3J0C - chains A and G of the 12 polymer chains in the assembly; structure by electron microscopy, 4.80 A resolution (low resolution: residue-level contacts below are approximate; hydrogen-bond / salt-bridge calls are withheld).

== Chain A (and G) ==
Name: E1 envelope glycoprotein
Source organism: Venezuelan equine encephalitis virus
Notes: fragment: full length; chain G of this document is another copy of the same molecule, construct and numbering; everything in this record applies to it too
UniProtKB: P05674 (POLS_EEVV8); residues 1-442 here correspond to UniProt positions 813-1254 (UniProt number = residue number + 812)
Sequence (442 residues; row label = number of the first residue in the row):
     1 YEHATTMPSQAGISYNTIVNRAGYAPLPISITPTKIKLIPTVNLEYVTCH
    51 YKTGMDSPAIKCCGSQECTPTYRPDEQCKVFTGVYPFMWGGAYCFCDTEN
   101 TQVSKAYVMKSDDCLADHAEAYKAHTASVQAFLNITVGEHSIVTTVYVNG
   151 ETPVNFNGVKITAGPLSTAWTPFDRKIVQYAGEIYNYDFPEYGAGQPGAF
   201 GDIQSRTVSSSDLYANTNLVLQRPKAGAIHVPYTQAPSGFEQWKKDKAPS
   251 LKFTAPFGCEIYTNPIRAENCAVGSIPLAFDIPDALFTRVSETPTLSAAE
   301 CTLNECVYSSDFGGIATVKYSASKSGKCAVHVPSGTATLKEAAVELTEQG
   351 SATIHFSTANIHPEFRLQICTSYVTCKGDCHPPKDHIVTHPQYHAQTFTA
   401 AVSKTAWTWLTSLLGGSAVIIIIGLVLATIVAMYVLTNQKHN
Cystine bridges: Cys49-Cys114, Cys62-Cys94, Cys63-Cys96, Cys301-Cys376, Cys306-Cys380, Cys328-Cys370
UniProt features mapped onto this chain:
  - region: Val84 to Thr101 (E1 fusion peptide loop)
  - glycosylation: Asn134 (N-linked (GlcNAc...) asparagine)
What the authors report for this chain:
  - post-translational modification sites: Asn134

== Chain A / chain G interface ==
Residue-residue contacts - 9 pairs, chain A then chain G:
  Arg21(A) with Lys384(G)
  Ala22(A) with His381(G); Pro382(G)
  Gly23(A) with Val307(G); His381(G)
  Tyr24(A) with Lys384(G)
  Asp284(A) with Lys384(G)
  Val290(A) with Glu305(G)
  Ser291(A) with Ile315(G)
Also at the interface, not in a pair above, chain A (8 interface residues in all): Tyr1

== In short ==
8 residues of chain A face 6 of chain G across their interface. The paper reports a modification site at
Asn134(A).
Chain A and chain G are both E1 envelope glycoprotein (Venezuelan equine encephalitis virus); the structure,
Models of E1, E2 and CP of Venezuelan Equine Encephalitis Virus TC-83 strain restrained by a ..., was
determined by electron microscopy, deposited together with 3J0G.
